PDB entry 7U6Y | electron microscopy, 7.40 A resolution (low resolution: residue-level contacts below are approximate; hydrogen-bond / salt-bridge calls are withheld) | chains A and B of the 5 polymer chains in the assembly

Chain A (and B):
Protein: ATP-sensitive inward rectifier potassium channel 11
Organism: Rattus norvegicus
Notes: chain B of this document is another copy of the same molecule, construct and numbering; everything in this record applies to it too
UniProtKB: P70673 (KCJ11_RAT); numbering as in UniProt (aligned over 1-390)
Chain sequence (390 residues; numbered 1 to 390; the number before each row is that of its first residue):
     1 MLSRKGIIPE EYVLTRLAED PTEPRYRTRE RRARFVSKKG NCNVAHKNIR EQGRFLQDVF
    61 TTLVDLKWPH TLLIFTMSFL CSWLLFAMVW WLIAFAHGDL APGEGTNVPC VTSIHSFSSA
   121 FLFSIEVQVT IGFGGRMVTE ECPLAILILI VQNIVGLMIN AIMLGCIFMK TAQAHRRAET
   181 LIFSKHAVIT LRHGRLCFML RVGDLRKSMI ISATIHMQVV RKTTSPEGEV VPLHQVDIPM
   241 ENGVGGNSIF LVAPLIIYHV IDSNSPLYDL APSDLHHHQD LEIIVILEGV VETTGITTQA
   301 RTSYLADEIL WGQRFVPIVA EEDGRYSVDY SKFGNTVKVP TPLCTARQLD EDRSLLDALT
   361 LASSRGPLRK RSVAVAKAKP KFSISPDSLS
Disordered / not traced: 1-32, 355-390 (chain B: 1-32, 354-390)
Ligand contacts: ATP (adenosine-5'-triphosphate): Ile182, Phe183, Ser184, Lys185, Tyr330, Phe333, Gly334

How chain A and chain B interact:
Pairs across the interface (23):
  Ala33(A) - Gly324(B)
  Val44(A) - Tyr326(B)
  Ala45(A) - Arg325(B)
  Ala45(A) - Tyr326(B)
  Ala45(A) - Ser327(B)
  Ala45(A) - Val328(B)
  Lys47(A) - Val328(B)
  Lys47(A) - Tyr330(B)
  Asn48(A) - Tyr330(B)
  Thr130(A) - Val129(B)
  Thr130(A) - Thr130(B)
  Thr130(A) - Ile131(B)
  Ile131(A) - Ile131(B)
  Gly132(A) - Ile131(B)
  Gly132(A) - Gly132(B)
  Gly132(A) - Phe133(B)
  Phe133(A) - Phe133(B)
  Gly134(A) - Phe133(B)
  Glu140(A) - Ser118(B)
  Glu227(A) - Gly194(B)
  Val230(A) - Pro317(B)
  Pro232(A) - Val319(B)
  Asp237(A) - Val244(B)
Also at the interface, not in a pair above, chain A (21 interface residues in all): Asn43, His46, Ile49, Met137, Ala161, Ser225
Also at the interface, not in a pair above, chain B (24 interface residues in all): Ile167, Leu191, His193, Gly243, Glu322, Asp323, Asp329, Ser331

Overview:
21 residues of chain A and 24 residues of chain B are in contact. Chain A binds ATP.
Both chains are ATP-sensitive inward rectifier potassium channel 11 (Rattus norvegicus). Entry 7U6Y (Cryo-EM
structure of the pancreatic ATP-sensitive potassium channel in the presence of glibenclamide and ATP with ...)
was determined by electron microscopy, deposited together with 7TYS, 7TYT, 7U1E, 7U1Q, 7U1S, 7U24 and 4
further entries.
